3SBG - chain A; structure by X-ray diffraction, 3.28 A resolution.

== Chain A ==
Name: Pre-mRNA-splicing factor 8
Organism: Saccharomyces cerevisiae
Notes: fragment: Yeast Prp8p C-terminal domain, 1836-2397
UniProt: P33334 (PRP8_YEAST); numbering as in UniProt (aligned over 1836-2397)
Amino-acid sequence (565 residues; each row starts with the number of its first residue):
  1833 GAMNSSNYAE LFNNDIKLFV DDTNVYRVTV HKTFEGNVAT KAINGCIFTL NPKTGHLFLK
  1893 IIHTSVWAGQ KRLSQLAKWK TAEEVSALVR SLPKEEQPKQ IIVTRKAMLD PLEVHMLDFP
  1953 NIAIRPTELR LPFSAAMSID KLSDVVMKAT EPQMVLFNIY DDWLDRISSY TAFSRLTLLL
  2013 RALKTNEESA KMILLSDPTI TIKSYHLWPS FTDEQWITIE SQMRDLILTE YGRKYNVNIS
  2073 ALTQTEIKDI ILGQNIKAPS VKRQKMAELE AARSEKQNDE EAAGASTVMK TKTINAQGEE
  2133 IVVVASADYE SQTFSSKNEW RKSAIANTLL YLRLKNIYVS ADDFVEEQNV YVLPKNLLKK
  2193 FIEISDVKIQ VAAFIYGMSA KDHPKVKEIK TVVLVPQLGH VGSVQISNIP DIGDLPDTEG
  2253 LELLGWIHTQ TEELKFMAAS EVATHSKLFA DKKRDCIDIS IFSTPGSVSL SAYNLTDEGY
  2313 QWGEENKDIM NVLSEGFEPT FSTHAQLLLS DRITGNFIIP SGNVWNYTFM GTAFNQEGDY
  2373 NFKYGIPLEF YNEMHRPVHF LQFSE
Disordered / not traced: 2087-2147, 2391-2397
Construct notes: expression tag (1833-1835)
UniProt features mapped onto this chain:
  - mutagenesis: Asp1853 (D1853A: Alters protein folding. Severely impaired growth. Strongly reduced growth at 35 degrees Celsius; when associated with A-1854; D1853N: Reduced growth at 30 degrees Celsius ...), Asp1854 (D1854A: Reduced growth at 30 degrees Celsius. Strongly reduced growth at 16 degrees Celsius. Strongly reduced growth at 35 degrees Celsius; when associated with A-1853 ...), Thr1855 (T1855A: Reduced growth at 30 degrees Celsius. Strongly reduced growth at 16 degrees Celsius), Thr1936 (T1936A: Reduced growth at 30 degrees Celsius. Strongly reduced growth at 16 degrees Celsius), Arg1937 (R1937K: Severely impaired growth. Reduced growth at 30 degrees Celsius. Strongly reduced growth at 16 degrees Celsius)

== In short ==
Curated annotation (UniProt) lists 5 mutagenesis sites.
Chain A is Pre-mRNA-splicing factor 8 (Saccharomyces cerevisiae); the structure, Crystal structure of a Prp8
C-terminal fragment, was determined by X-ray diffraction together with 3SBS and 3SBT from the same study.
